PDB entry 7UT0 | X-ray diffraction, 1.68 A resolution | chains A and B

== Chain A (and B) ==
Name: N(G), N(G)-dimethylarginine dimethylaminohydrolase 1
Source organism: Homo sapiens
Notes: EC 3.5.3.18; chain B of this document is another copy of the same molecule, construct and numbering; everything in this record applies to it too
UniProt: O94760 (DDAH1_HUMAN); residues 1-284 here correspond to UniProt positions 2-285 (UniProt number = residue number + 1)
Chain sequence (286 residues; each row starts with the number of its first residue; numbers below 1 keep their minus sign (Gly-1 is residue -1)):
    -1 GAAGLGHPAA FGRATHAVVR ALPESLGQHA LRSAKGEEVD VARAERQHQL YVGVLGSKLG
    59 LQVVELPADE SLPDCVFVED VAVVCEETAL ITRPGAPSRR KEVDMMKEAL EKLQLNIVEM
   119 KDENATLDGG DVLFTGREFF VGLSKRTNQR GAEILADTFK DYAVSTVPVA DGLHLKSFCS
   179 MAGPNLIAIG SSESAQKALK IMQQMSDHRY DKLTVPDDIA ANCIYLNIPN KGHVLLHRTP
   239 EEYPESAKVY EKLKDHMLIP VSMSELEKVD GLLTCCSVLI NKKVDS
Unresolved in the structure: 283-284 (chain B: -1, 282-284)
Sequence notes: expression tag (-1 to 0)
UniProt features mapped onto this chain:
  - active site: His172 (Proton donor), Cys273 (Nucleophile)
  - binding site (substrate): Leu29, Asp72, Glu77, Asp78, Arg97, Arg144, Val267
  - binding site (Zn(2+)): Cys273
  - modified residue: Ala1 (N-acetylalanine), Cys221 (S-nitrosocysteine), Cys273 (S-nitrosocysteine)

== Chain A / chain B interface ==
Residue-residue contacts (19):
  Glu22(A) with Lys143(B), salt bridge
  Glu36(A) with Pro95(B); Arg98(B), salt bridge
  Asp38(A) with Ala94(B); Pro95(B); Ser96(B), hydrogen bond
  Ala40(A) with Leu29(B)
  Arg41(A) with His27(B), hydrogen bond (side chain-backbone); Leu29(B); Asp72(B), salt bridge; Ser96(B), hydrogen bond
  Arg44(A) with Gln26(B), hydrogen bond (side chain-backbone); His27(B); Ala28(B); Arg30(B)
  Gln47(A) with Lys33(B)
  Leu48(A) with Gln26(B); His27(B)
  Ser260(A) with His27(B)
Other interface residues (no listed pair), chain A (12 interface residues in all): Val37, Glu63, Glu263
Other interface residues (no listed pair), chain B (15 interface residues in all): Pro71, Arg91, Arg97

== In short ==
12 residues of chain A and 15 residues of chain B are in contact, with 4 hydrogen bonds and 3 salt bridges.
Polar contacts include Glu22(A)-Lys143(B), Glu36(A)-Arg98(B) and Arg41(A)-Asp72(B).
Chain A and chain B are both N(G), N(G)-dimethylarginine dimethylaminohydrolase 1 (Homo sapiens); the
structure, Human DDAH-1, apo form, was determined by X-ray diffraction, deposited together with 7USZ.
